9D18 - chains A and E of the 8 polymer chains in the assembly; structure by electron microscopy, 2.88 A resolution.

# Chain A
Molecule: Isoform 5 of Calcium-activated potassium channel subunit alpha-1
From: Homo sapiens
Reference sequence: Q12791 (KCMA1_HUMAN), isoform Q12791-5; residues 1-1056 here correspond to UniProt positions 66-1121 (UniProt number = residue number + 65)
Sequence (1056 residues; numbered 1 to 1056; the number before each row is that of its first residue):
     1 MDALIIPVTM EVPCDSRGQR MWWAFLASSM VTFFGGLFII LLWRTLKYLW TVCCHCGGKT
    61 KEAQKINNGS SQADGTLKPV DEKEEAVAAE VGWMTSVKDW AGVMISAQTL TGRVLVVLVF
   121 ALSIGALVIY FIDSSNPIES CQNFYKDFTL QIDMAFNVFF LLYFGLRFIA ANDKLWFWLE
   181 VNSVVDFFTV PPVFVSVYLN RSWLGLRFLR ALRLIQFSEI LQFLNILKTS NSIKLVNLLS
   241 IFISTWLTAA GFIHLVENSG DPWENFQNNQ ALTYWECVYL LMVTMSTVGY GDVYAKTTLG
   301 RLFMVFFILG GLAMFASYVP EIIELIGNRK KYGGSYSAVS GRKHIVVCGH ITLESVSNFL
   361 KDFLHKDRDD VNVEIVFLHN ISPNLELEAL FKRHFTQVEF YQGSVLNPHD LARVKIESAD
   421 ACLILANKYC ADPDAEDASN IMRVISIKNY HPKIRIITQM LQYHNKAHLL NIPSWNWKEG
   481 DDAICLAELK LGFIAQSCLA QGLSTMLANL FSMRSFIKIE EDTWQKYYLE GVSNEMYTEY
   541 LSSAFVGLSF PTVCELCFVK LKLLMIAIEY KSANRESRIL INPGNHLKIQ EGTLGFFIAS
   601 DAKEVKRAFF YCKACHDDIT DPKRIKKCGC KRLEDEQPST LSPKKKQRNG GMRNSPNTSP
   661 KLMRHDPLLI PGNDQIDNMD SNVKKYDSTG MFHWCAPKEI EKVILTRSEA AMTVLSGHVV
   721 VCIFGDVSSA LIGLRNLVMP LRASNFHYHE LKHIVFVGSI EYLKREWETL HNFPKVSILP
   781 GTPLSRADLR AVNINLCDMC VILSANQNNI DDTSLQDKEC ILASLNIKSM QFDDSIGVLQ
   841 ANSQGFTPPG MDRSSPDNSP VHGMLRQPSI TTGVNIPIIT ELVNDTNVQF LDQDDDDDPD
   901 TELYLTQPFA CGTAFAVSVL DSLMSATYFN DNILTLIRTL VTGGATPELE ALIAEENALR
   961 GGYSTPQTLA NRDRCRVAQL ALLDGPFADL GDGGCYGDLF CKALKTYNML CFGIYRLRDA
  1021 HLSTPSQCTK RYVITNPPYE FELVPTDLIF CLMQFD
Unresolved in the structure: 1-18, 55-90, 570-576, 616-680, 834-870
Metal / ion sites: K+ site 1: Thr287 (shared with 1 residue of chain B; 1 residue of chain C; 1 residue of chain D); K+ site 2: Thr287, Val288 (shared with 2 residues of chain B; 2 residues of chain C; 2 residues of chain D); K+ site 3: Val288, Gly289 (shared with 2 residues of chain B; 2 residues of chain C; 2 residues of chain D); K+ site 4: Gly289, Tyr290 (shared with 2 residues of chain B; 2 residues of chain C; 2 residues of chain D); Ca2+ site 1: Asp367, Arg514, Ser533, Glu535, Ser600; Mg2+: Glu374, Glu399; Ca2+ site 2: Asn449 (shared with 4 residues of chain B); Ca2+ site 3: Gln889, Asp892, Asp895, Asp897 (shared with 1 residue of chain D)
UniProt features mapped onto this chain:
  - region: Leu491 to Phe511 (Segment S7), Leu548 to Ile568 (Segment S8), Cys612 to His616 (Heme-binding motif)
  - motif: Thr287 to Tyr290 (Selectivity for potassium)
  - binding site (Mg(2+)): Glu374, Gln397, Glu399
  - lipidation (S-palmitoyl cysteine): Cys53, Cys54, Cys56

# Chain E
Molecule: Large-conductance Ca2+-activated K+ channel beta2 subunit, Calcium-activated potassium channel subunit beta-4
From: Homo sapiens
Notes: fragment: N-terminal 45 residues of kcnmb2 ligated to kcnmb4 (devoid of N terminal first 15 residues)
Reference sequence: chimeric construct of B5BNX0, Q86W47: residues 2-44 from B5BNX0 (B5BNX0_HUMAN) positions 2-44 (same numbers); residues 45-240 from Q86W47 positions 15-210 (UniProt number = residue number - 30)
Sequence (239 residues; each row starts with the number of its first residue):
     2 FIWTSGRTSS SYRHDEKRNI YQKIRDHDLL DKRKTVTALK AGEDKSIRLG LFLIISGVVS
    62 LFIFGFCWLS PALQDLQATE ANCTVLSVQQ IGEVFECTFT CGADCRGTSQ YPCVQVYVNN
   122 SESNSRALLH SDEHQLLTNP KCSYIPPCKR ENQKNLESVM NWQQYWKDEI GSQPFTCYFN
   182 QHQRPDDVLL HRTHDEIVLL HCFLWPLVTF VVGVLIVVLT ICAKSLAVKA EAMKKRKFS
Unresolved in the structure: 14-33, 236-240
Disulfide bonds: Cys84-Cys178, Cys98-Cys149, Cys114-Cys143
UniProt features mapped onto this chain:
  - glycosylation (N-linked (GlcNAc...) asparagine): Asn83, Asn120

# Interface between chain A and chain E
Contacting residue pairs (50; chain A residue first):
  Phe33(A) - Leu50(E)  hydrophobic
  Phe34(A) - Leu54(E)  hydrophobic
  Phe34(A) - Val213(E)  hydrophobic
  Phe34(A) - Ile217(E)  hydrophobic
  Leu37(A) - Leu50(E)  hydrophobic
  Leu37(A) - Ile217(E)  hydrophobic
  Phe38(A) - Leu216(E)  hydrophobic
  Phe38(A) - Ile217(E)  hydrophobic
  Phe38(A) - Leu220(E)  hydrophobic
  Leu41(A) - Ser47(E)
  Leu41(A) - Thr221(E)
  Leu42(A) - Leu220(E)  hydrophobic
  Arg44(A) - Leu40(E)
  Arg44(A) - Glu44(E)  salt bridge
  Thr45(A) - Ala224(E)
  Thr45(A) - Leu227(E)
  Tyr48(A) - Leu40(E)
  Tyr48(A) - Ala224(E)
  Tyr48(A) - Leu227(E)  hydrophobic
  Tyr48(A) - Ala228(E)
  Thr51(A) - Ala231(E)
  Thr51(A) - Met234(E)
  Asp173(A) - Ala39(E)
  Asp173(A) - Leu40(E)
  Asp173(A) - Gly43(E)
  Leu175(A) - Gly43(E)
  Leu175(A) - Glu44(E)
  Trp176(A) - Ala42(E)
  Trp176(A) - Gly43(E)
  Trp176(A) - Lys46(E)
  Leu179(A) - Lys46(E)  hydrogen bond (backbone-side chain)
  Leu179(A) - Ser47(E)
  Leu179(A) - Leu50(E)  hydrophobic
  Pro262(A) - Trp69(E)
  Pro262(A) - Val199(E)  hydrophobic
  Pro262(A) - Cys203(E)  hydrophobic
  Trp263(A) - Phe65(E)  hydrophobic
  Trp263(A) - Cys68(E)  hydrophobic
  Trp263(A) - Trp69(E)  hydrophobic
  Asn265(A) - Thr194(E)  hydrogen bond (side chain-backbone)
  Asn265(A) - Asp196(E)
  Ser286(A) - Ile3(E)
  Thr287(A) - Ile3(E)
  Leu302(A) - Ile64(E)  hydrophobic
  Leu312(A) - Trp4(E)  hydrophobic
  Phe315(A) - Phe2(E)  hydrophobic
  Phe315(A) - Ile3(E)  hydrophobic
  Ala316(A) - Phe2(E)
  Ala316(A) - Trp4(E)
  Pro320(A) - Phe2(E)  hydrophobic
Other interface residues (no listed pair), chain A (33 interface residues in all): Leu49, Cys54, Glu180, Phe266, Met285, Thr298, Leu299, Ala313, Val319
Other interface residues (no listed pair), chain E (32 interface residues in all): Pro72, Cys223
The authors on this interface:
  - interface residues, chain E: Phe2(E), Ile3(E), Trp4(E)

# Summary
33 residues of chain A face 32 of chain E across their interface; the contacts include 2 hydrogen bonds and 1
salt bridge. Among the polar pairs are Arg44(A)-Glu44(E), Leu179(A)-Lys46(E) and Asn265(A)-Thr194(E). From
UniProt: 3 Mg2+-binding residues on chain A. The paper reports interface residues Phe2(E), Ile3(E) and
Trp4(E).
Here chain A is Isoform 5 of Calcium-activated potassium channel subunit alpha-1 and chain E is
Large-conductance Ca2+-activated K+ channel beta2 subunit, Calcium-activated potassium channel subunit beta-4,
both from Homo sapiens. Entry 9D18 (Ca2+ bound open-inactivated hSlo1 + beta2N-beta4 channel in
detergent-conformation 2 of inactivating domain) was determined by electron microscopy, deposited together
with 9CZH, 9CZJ, 9CZK, 9CZM, 9CZO, 9CZQ and 9D19.
